Entry 9CH0 (X-ray diffraction, 2.20 A resolution); this record covers chains A and D of the 4 polymer chains in the assembly.

# Chain A
Protein: TP-methylase family protein
Organism: Shewanella oneidensis
UniProt: Q8EGW3 (Q8EGW3_SHEON); numbering as in UniProt (aligned over 1-263)
Sequence (263 residues; numbered 1 to 263; the number before each row is that of its first residue):
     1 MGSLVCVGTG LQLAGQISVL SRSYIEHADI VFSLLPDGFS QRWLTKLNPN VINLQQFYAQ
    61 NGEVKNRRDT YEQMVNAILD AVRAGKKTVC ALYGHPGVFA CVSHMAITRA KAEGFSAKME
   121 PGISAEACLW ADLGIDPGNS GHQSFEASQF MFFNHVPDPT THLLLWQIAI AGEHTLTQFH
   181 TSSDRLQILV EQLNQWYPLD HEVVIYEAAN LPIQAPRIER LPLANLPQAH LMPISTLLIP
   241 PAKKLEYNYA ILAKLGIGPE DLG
Not modelled in the structure: 1
Bound ions: Zn2+: Glu126 (shared with 1 residue of chain C)
Residues lining bound ligands: S-adenosylhomocysteine (SAH): Leu11, Tyr93, Gly94, His95, Val98, Phe99, Ile123, Ser124, Ala125, Trp166, Gln167, Tyr206, Glu207, Ala208, Asn210, Pro233, Ile234, Ser235, Thr236

# Chain D
Protein: Extradiol ring-cleavage dioxygenase LigAB LigA subunit domain-containing protein
Organism: Shewanella oneidensis
UniProt: Q8EGW2 (Q8EGW2_SHEON); numbering as in UniProt (aligned over 1-71)
Sequence (78 residues; row label = number of the first residue in the row; numbers below 1 keep their minus sign (Met-6 is residue -6)):
    -6 MHHHHHHMSG LSDFFTQLGQ DAQLMEDYKQ NPEAVMRAHG LTDEQINAVM TGDMEKLKTL
    54 SGDSSYQSYL VWSHGNGD
Not modelled in the structure: -6 to 3, 53-71
Sequence notes: initiating methionine (-6); expression tag (-5 to 0); engineered mutation Trp65 (Ile in Q8EGW2)
Modified / non-standard residues: Leu63 (N-methylleucine; MLE)

# Interface between chain A and chain D
Residue-residue contacts (14):
  Leu20(A) - Gly12(D)
  Leu20(A) - Gln13(D)
  Leu20(A) - Asp14(D)
  Leu20(A) - Ala15(D)
  Ser23(A) - Gln13(D)
  Ser23(A) - Asp14(D)
  Ser23(A) - Ala15(D)  hydrogen bond (side chain-backbone)
  Tyr24(A) - Ala15(D)
  Tyr24(A) - Met18(D)
  Tyr24(A) - Glu19(D)  hydrogen bond
  Tyr24(A) - Lys22(D)
  His27(A) - Gln16(D)
  Lys87(A) - Gln16(D)  hydrogen bond
  Lys118(A) - Lys22(D)
Interface residues without a listed pair, chain A (7 interface residues in all): Val19
Interface residues without a listed pair, chain D (9 interface residues in all): Leu11

# Overview
The interface between chain A and chain D involves 7 residues on one side and 9 on the other; the contacts
include 3 hydrogen bonds. Polar pairs include Ser23(A)-Ala15(D), Tyr24(A)-Glu19(D) and Lys87(A)-Gln16(D).
Bound to chain A: S-adenosylhomocysteine.
Here chain A is TP-methylase family protein and chain D is Extradiol ring-cleavage dioxygenase LigAB LigA
subunit domain-containing protein, both from Shewanella oneidensis. Entry 9CH0 (Structure of the
alpha-N-methyltransferase (SonM) and RiPP precursor (SonA-I65W) heteromeric complex (bound to SAH)) was
determined by X-ray diffraction (same publication as 9CGW, 9CH1, 9CH2, 9CH3, 9CH5, 9CH7, 9CHI and 9CHK).
